Entry 1USX (X-ray diffraction, 2.70 A resolution); this record covers chains A and B.

== Chain A (and B) ==
Name: Hemagglutinin-neuraminidase glycoprotein
Source organism: Newcastle disease virus
Notes: EC 3.2.1.18; fragment: head domain, residues 124-577; chain B of this document is another copy of the same molecule, construct and numbering; everything in this record applies to it too
UniProt: P32884 (HEMA_NDVB); residues 124-577 here = UniProt positions 124-577
Amino-acid sequence (454 residues; each row starts with the number of its first residue):
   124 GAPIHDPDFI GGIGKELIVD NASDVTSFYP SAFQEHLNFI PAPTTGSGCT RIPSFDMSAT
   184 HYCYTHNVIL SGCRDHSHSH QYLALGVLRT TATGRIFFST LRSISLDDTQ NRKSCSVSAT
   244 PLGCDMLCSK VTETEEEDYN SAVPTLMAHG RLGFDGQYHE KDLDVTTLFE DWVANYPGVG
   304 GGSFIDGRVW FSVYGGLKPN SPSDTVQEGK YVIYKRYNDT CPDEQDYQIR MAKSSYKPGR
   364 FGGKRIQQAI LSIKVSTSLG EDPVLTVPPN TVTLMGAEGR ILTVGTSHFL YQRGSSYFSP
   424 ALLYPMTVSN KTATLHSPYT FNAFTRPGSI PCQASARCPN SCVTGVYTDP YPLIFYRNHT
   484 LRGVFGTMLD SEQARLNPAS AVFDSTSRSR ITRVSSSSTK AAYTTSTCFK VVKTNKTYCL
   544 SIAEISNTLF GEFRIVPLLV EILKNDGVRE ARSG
Not modelled in the structure: 571-577
Cystine bridges: Cys172-Cys196, Cys186-Cys247, Cys238-Cys251, Cys344-Cys461, Cys455-Cys465, Cys531-Cys542
Small-molecule neighbours: 2-deoxy-2,3-dehydro-N-acetyl-neuraminic acid (DAN): Arg174, Ile175, Ser237, Glu258, Tyr299, Tyr317, Arg363, Phe364, Glu401, Arg416, Val466, Arg498, Tyr526
Curated features (UniProtKB/Swiss-Prot):
  - region: Gly124 to Tyr152 (Important for interaction with fusion/F protein), Asn234 to Ser239 (Involved in neuraminidase activity)
  - glycosylation (N-linked (GlcNAc...) asparagine): Asn341, Asn433, Asn481, Asn538
From the paper describing this entry:
  - binding site for N-acetyl-alpha-neuraminic acid: Phe156, Gly169, Val517, Leu552
  - conformationally variable residues (loop rearrangement, side-chain flip): Asp198, Arg516
  - catalytic residues: Tyr526 (citing earlier work)
  - mutagenesis - F553A: decreased binding to hemoadsorption (citing earlier work)
  - mutagenesis - F553A: decreased catalytic activity (neuraminidase activities) (citing earlier work)

== Interface between chain A and chain B ==
Residue-residue contacts - 79 pairs, chain A then chain B:
  Phe156(A) with Thr168(B)
  Gln157(A) with Thr167(B), hydrogen bond (backbone-side chain); Thr168(B)
  Glu158(A) with Thr167(B), hydrogen bond; Thr168(B), hydrogen bond; Gly171(B); Leu193(B)
  His159(A) with Thr167(B), hydrogen bond (backbone-side chain)
  Leu160(A) with Pro164(B), hydrophobic; Tyr205(B), hydrophobic; Ser226(B); Ser228(B)
  Asn161(A) with Pro164(B); Ala165(B), hydrogen bond (side chain-backbone); Thr167(B)
  Pro164(A) with Leu160(B), hydrophobic; Asn161(B)
  Ala165(A) with Asn161(B), hydrogen bond (backbone-side chain)
  Pro166(A) with Glu158(B); Asn161(B), hydrogen bond (backbone-side chain)
  Thr167(A) with Gln157(B), hydrogen bond (side chain-backbone); Glu158(B), hydrogen bond; His159(B), hydrogen bond (side chain-backbone); Asn161(B)
  Thr168(A) with Phe156(B); Gln157(B); Glu158(B), hydrogen bond
  Gly171(A) with Glu158(B)
  Leu193(A) with Glu158(B); Arg218(B)
  Tyr205(A) with Leu160(B), hydrophobic
  Thr214(A) with Ser228(B); Asp230(B), hydrogen bond
  Ala215(A) with Asp230(B), hydrogen bond (backbone-backbone); Asp231(B)
  Thr216(A) with Asp230(B), hydrogen bond; Asp231(B)
  Arg218(A) with Leu193(B); Asp230(B)
  Phe220(A) with Ser226(B); Ile227(B), hydrophobic; Ser228(B)
  Ser222(A) with Ser226(B), hydrogen bond (side chain-backbone)
  Thr223(A) with Leu224(B)
  Leu224(A) with Thr223(B); Leu224(B)
  Arg225(A) with Leu224(B)
  Ser226(A) with Leu160(B); Phe220(B); Ser222(B), hydrogen bond (backbone-side chain); Thr223(B)
  Ile227(A) with Leu160(B); Phe220(B), hydrophobic
  Ser228(A) with Leu160(B); Thr214(B); Phe220(B)
  Asp230(A) with Thr214(B); Ala215(B), hydrogen bond (backbone-backbone); Thr216(B), hydrogen bond; Arg218(B)
  Asp231(A) with Ala215(B); Thr216(B)
  Val517(A) with Phe553(B), hydrophobic
  Ser518(A) with Leu552(B)
  Thr522(A) with Leu552(B)
  Ile548(A) with Leu552(B), hydrophobic
  Asn550(A) with Arg557(B), hydrogen bond
  Thr551(A) with Thr551(B); Arg557(B), hydrogen bond
  Leu552(A) with Ser518(B); Ile548(B), hydrophobic; Arg557(B)
  Phe553(A) with Arg557(B); Val559(B), hydrophobic
  Arg557(A) with Asn550(B), hydrogen bond; Thr551(B), hydrogen bond (side chain-backbone); Phe553(B); Arg557(B)
  Val559(A) with Phe553(B), hydrophobic
Interface residues without a listed pair, chain A (44 interface residues in all): Val191, His203, Thr232, Ser549, Pro560, Leu561
Interface residues without a listed pair, chain B (44 interface residues in all): Pro166, Val191, His203, Arg225, Thr232, Val517, Thr522, Ser549, Pro560, Leu561

== In short ==
The chain A/chain B interface involves 44 residues from each chain, with 22 hydrogen bonds. Polar pairs
include Gln157(A)-Thr167(B), Glu158(A)-Thr167(B) and Glu158(A)-Thr168(B). Chain A binds
2-deoxy-2,3-dehydro-N-acetyl-neuraminic acid. From the paper: the catalytic residue Tyr526(A); F553A of chain
A reduces binding to hemoadsorption.
Chain A and chain B are both Hemagglutinin-neuraminidase glycoprotein (Newcastle disease virus); the
structure, Crystal structure of the Newcastle disease virus hemagglutinin-neuraminidase complexed with
thiosialoside, was determined by X-ray diffraction (same publication as 1USR).
